PDB entry 1HQR | X-ray diffraction, 3.20 A resolution | chains A and C of the 4 polymer chains in the assembly

# Chain A
Protein: HLA-dr alpha chain
From: Homo sapiens
Reference sequence: P01903 (2DRA_HUMAN); residues 1-181 here correspond to UniProt positions 26-206 (UniProt number = residue number + 25)
Sequence (181 residues; numbered 1 to 181; the number before each row is that of its first residue):
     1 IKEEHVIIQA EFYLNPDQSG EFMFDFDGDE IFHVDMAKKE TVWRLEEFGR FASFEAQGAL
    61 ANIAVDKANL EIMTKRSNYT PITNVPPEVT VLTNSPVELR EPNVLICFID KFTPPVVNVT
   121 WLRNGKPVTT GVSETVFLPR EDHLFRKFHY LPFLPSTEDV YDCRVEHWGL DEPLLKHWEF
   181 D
Unresolved in the structure: 1-2, 130
UniProt features mapped onto this chain:
  - region: Glu179 to Asp181 (Connecting peptide)
  - site: Gln9 (Self- and pathogen-derived peptide antigen), Gly49 (Self-peptide antigen), Phe51 (Self- and pathogen-derived peptide antigen), Ala52 (Self-peptide antigen), Ser53 (Self- and pathogen-derived peptide antigen), Glu55 (Pathogen-derived peptide antigen), Asn62 (Self- and pathogen-derived peptide antigen), Asn69 (Pathogen-derived peptide antigen), Arg76 (Self- and pathogen-derived peptide antigen)
  - glycosylation (N-linked (GlcNAc...) asparagine): Asn78, Asn118
Disulfide bonds: Cys107-Cys163

# Chain C
Protein: Myelin basic protein
From: Homo sapiens
Reference sequence: P02686 (MBP_HUMAN); residues 406-418 here correspond to UniProt positions 114-126 (UniProt number = residue number - 292)
Sequence (13 residues; row label = number of the first residue in the row):
   406 VHFFKNIVTP RTP
Unresolved in the structure: 416-418

# Interface between chain A and chain C
Contacting residue pairs - 21 pairs, chain A then chain C:
  Gln9(A) - Asn411(C)
  Gln9(A) - Ile412(C)
  Glu11(A) - Thr414(C)
  Phe32(A) - Phe409(C)  hydrophobic
  Trp43(A) - Phe409(C)  hydrophobic
  Phe51(A) - Val406(C)
  Ala52(A) - His407(C)
  Ala52(A) - Phe409(C)  hydrophobic
  Ser53(A) - Val406(C)
  Ser53(A) - His407(C)  hydrogen bond (backbone-backbone)
  Ser53(A) - Phe408(C)
  Ser53(A) - Phe409(C)  hydrogen bond (backbone-backbone)
  Phe54(A) - Phe409(C)
  Phe54(A) - Asn411(C)
  Glu55(A) - Phe408(C)
  Asn62(A) - Asn411(C)
  Asn62(A) - Ile412(C)  hydrogen bond (side chain-backbone)
  Asn62(A) - Val413(C)
  Asn62(A) - Thr414(C)  hydrogen bond (side chain-backbone)
  Val65(A) - Thr414(C)
  Val65(A) - Pro415(C)
Also at the interface, not in a pair above, chain A (15 interface residues in all): Phe22, Phe24, Ile31, Gly58
Also at the interface, not in a pair above, chain C (10 interface residues in all): Lys410

# Overview
Chain A and chain C form an interface of 15 and 10 residues respectively, with 4 hydrogen bonds. Polar
contacts include Asn62(A)-Ile412(C), Asn62(A)-Thr414(C) and Ser53(A)-His407(C).
Chain A is HLA-dr alpha chain and chain C is Myelin basic protein, both from Homo sapiens; the structure,
Crystal structure of a superantigen bound to the high-affinity, zinc-dependent site on MHC class II, was
determined by X-ray diffraction.
